Entry 5VKE (X-ray diffraction, 2.37 A resolution); this record covers chains B and C of the 3 polymer chains in the assembly.

# Chain B
Molecule: Antibody Heavy Chain
Organism: Mus musculus
Notes: antibody fragment or engineered binder
Amino-acid sequence (212 residues; numbered 1 to 212; the number before each row is that of its first residue):
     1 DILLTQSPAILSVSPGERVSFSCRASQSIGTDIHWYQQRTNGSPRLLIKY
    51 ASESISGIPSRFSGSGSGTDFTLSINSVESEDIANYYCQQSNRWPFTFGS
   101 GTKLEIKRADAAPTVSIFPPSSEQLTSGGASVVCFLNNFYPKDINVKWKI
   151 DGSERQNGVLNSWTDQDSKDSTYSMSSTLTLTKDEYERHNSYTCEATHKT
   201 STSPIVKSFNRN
Cystine bridges: C23-C88, C134-C194
Small-molecule neighbours: 1EM ((1S)-2-hydroxy-1-[(nonanoyloxy)methyl]ethyl myristate): T31, Y50, E53

# Chain C
Molecule: pH-gated potassium channel KcsA
Organism: Streptomyces lividans
UniProtKB: P0A334 (KCSA_STRLI); residues 26-121 here = UniProt positions 26-121
Amino-acid sequence (96 residues; row label = number of the first residue in the row):
    26 WRCAGAATVLLVIVLLAGSYLAVLAERGAPGAQLITYPRALWWSVETATT
    76 VGYGDLAPVTLWGRCVAVVVMVAGITSFGLVTAALATWFVGQCQQQ
Differences from the reference sequence: conflict C28 (Ala in P0A334), A82 (Tyr in P0A334), C90 (Leu in P0A334), Q117 (Arg in P0A334), C118 (Glu in P0A334), Q120 (Glu in P0A334), Q121 (Arg in P0A334)
Cystine bridges: C28-C118
Ion coordination: K+ site 1 near T75 (its only coordinating residue here); K+ site 2 near G77 (its only coordinating residue here)
Small-molecule neighbours:
  - 1EM ((1S)-2-hydroxy-1-[(nonanoyloxy)methyl]ethyl myristate): L41, S44, Y62, P63, L66, W67, V70, V84, T85, L86, R89, V93
  - nonan-1-ol (F09): L46, L49, A50, W87, V91, V94
UniProt features mapped onto this chain:
  - motif: T75 to D80 (Selectivity filter)
  - mutagenesis: E71 (E71A: Prevents channel inactivation)
Reported in the primary citation:
  - conformationally variable residues: V76, G77
  - self-association interface (contacts with another copy of this molecule); pairs are residue here / residue on that copy: V76-V76
  - contacts within the chain: E71-D80

# Interface between chain B and chain C
Contacting residue pairs (19):
  D32(B) with R64(C), salt bridge
  Y50(B) with R64(C)
  S91(B) with I60(C)
  N92(B) with A57(C); Q58(C), hydrogen bond; R64(C)
  R93(B) with G56(C), hydrogen bond (side chain-backbone); A57(C); Q58(C); I60(C)
  W94(B) with R52(C); G53(C); A54(C); P55(C); G56(C), hydrogen bond (backbone-backbone); A57(C), hydrogen bond (backbone-backbone); I60(C)
  F96(B) with R52(C); I60(C), hydrophobic
Other interface residues (no listed pair), chain B (8 interface residues in all): D1

# In short
Chain B and chain C form an interface of 8 and 9 residues respectively, with 4 hydrogen bonds and 1 salt
bridge. Polar contacts include D32(B)-R64(C), N92(B)-Q58(C) and R93(B)-G56(C). Compound 1EM is bound between
chain B and chain C. The paper reports conformational variability at V76(C) and G77(C); a self-association
interface involving V76(C).
Here chain B is Antibody Heavy Chain (Mus musculus) and chain C is pH-gated potassium channel KcsA
(Streptomyces lividans). Entry 5VKE (Open conformation of KcsA deep-inactivated) was determined by X-ray
diffraction together with 5VK6 and 5VKH from the same study.
